6NF7 - chains A and C of the 3 polymer chains in the assembly; structure by X-ray diffraction, 2.90 A resolution.

[Chain A]
Name: RT1A.a
Organism: Rattus norvegicus
Sequence (275 residues; row label = number of the first residue in the row):
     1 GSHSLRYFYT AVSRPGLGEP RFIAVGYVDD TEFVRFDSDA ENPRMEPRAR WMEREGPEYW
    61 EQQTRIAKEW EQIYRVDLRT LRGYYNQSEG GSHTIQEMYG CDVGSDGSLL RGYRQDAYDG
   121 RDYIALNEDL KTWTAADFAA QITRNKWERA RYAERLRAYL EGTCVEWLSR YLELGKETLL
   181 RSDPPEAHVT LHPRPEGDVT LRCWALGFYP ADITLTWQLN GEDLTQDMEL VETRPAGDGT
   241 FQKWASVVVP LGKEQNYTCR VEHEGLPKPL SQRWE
Disulfide bonds: C101-C164

[Chain C]
Name: Bu31-10 peptide
Sequence (12 residues; numbered 1 to 12; the number before each row is that of its first residue):
     1 YLRYDSDVGE YR

[Chain A / chain C interface]
Pairs across the interface (45; chain A residue first):
  Y7(A) - Y1(C)  hydrogen bond (side chain-backbone)
  Y7(A) - L2(C)  hydrophobic
  Y9(A) - L2(C)
  M45(A) - L2(C)  hydrophobic
  Y59(A) - Y1(C)
  Q62(A) - Y1(C)
  Q63(A) - Y1(C)
  Q63(A) - L2(C)  hydrogen bond (side chain-backbone)
  I66(A) - Y1(C)  hydrophobic
  I66(A) - L2(C)
  I66(A) - R3(C)
  I66(A) - Y4(C)  hydrophobic
  A67(A) - L2(C)  hydrophobic
  E69(A) - Y4(C)
  W70(A) - R3(C)  hydrogen bond (side chain-backbone)
  W70(A) - E10(C)
  I73(A) - G9(C)
  Y74(A) - R12(C)  hydrogen bond
  V76(A) - Y11(C)  hydrophobic
  D77(A) - Y11(C)
  D77(A) - R12(C)  salt bridge
  Y84(A) - R12(C)  hydrogen bond (side chain-backbone)
  I95(A) - R12(C)
  E97(A) - R3(C)  salt bridge
  E97(A) - R12(C)  salt bridge
  Y99(A) - L2(C)
  Y99(A) - R3(C)  hydrogen bond (side chain-backbone)
  R114(A) - R3(C)
  R114(A) - R12(C)
  D116(A) - R12(C)  salt bridge
  Y123(A) - R12(C)
  T143(A) - R12(C)  hydrogen bond (side chain-backbone)
  K146(A) - Y11(C)  hydrogen bond (side chain-backbone)
  K146(A) - R12(C)
  W147(A) - Y11(C)  hydrogen bond (side chain-backbone)
  W147(A) - R12(C)
  Y152(A) - R3(C)
  Y152(A) - E10(C)  hydrogen bond
  R155(A) - D5(C)  salt bridge
  L156(A) - R3(C)
  Y159(A) - Y1(C)  hydrogen bond (side chain-backbone)
  Y159(A) - R3(C)
  T163(A) - Y1(C)
  W167(A) - Y1(C)
  Y171(A) - Y1(C)  hydrogen bond (side chain-backbone)
Also at the interface, not in a pair above, chain A (35 interface residues in all): L5, T80, L81, A150
Also at the interface, not in a pair above, chain C (11 interface residues in all): S6, V8
From the paper, about this interface:
  - pairs named by the authors: Y7(A)-L2(C), M45(A)-L2(C), D77(A)-R12(C) (salt bridge), E97(A)-R12(C) (salt bridge), E97(A)-R3(C) (salt bridge), D116(A)-R12(C) (salt bridge), Y152(A)-R3(C) (hydrogen bond)

[Summary]
35 residues of chain A and 11 residues of chain C are in contact, with 12 hydrogen bonds and 5 salt bridges.
Polar contacts include D77(A)-R12(C), E97(A)-R3(C) and E97(A)-R12(C). The paper describes contacts between
Y7(A) and L2(C) and M45(A) and L2(C); salt bridges between D77(A) and R12(C), E97(A) and R12(C) and E97(A) and
R3(C) among others; a hydrogen bond between Y152(A) and R3(C).
Chain A is RT1A.a (Rattus norvegicus) and chain C is Bu31-10 peptide; the structure, Crystal Structure of
RT1.Aa-Bu31-10, was determined by X-ray diffraction.
